Entry 4OHR (X-ray diffraction, 1.80 A resolution); this record covers chain A.

[Chain A]
Name: CMP/hydroxymethyl CMP hydrolase
Organism: Streptomyces rimofaciens
Reference sequence: B4Y381 (B4Y381_9ACTO); residues 1-170 here = UniProt positions 1-170
Sequence (190 residues; row label = number of the first residue in the row; numbers below 1 keep their minus sign (Met-19 is residue -19)):
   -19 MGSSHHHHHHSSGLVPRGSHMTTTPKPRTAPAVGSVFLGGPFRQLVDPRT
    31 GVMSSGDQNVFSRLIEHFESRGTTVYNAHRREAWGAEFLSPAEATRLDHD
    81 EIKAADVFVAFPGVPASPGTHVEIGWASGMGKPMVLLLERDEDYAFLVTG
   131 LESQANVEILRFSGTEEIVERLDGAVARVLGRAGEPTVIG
Not modelled in the structure: -19 to 11, 170
Construct notes: expression tag (-19 to 0)
Reported in the primary citation:
  - conformationally variable residues (side-chain flip): Arg23
  - catalytic residues: Glu103 (citing earlier work)
  - mutagenesis - E103A: abolished catalytic activity on hmCMP/CMP
  - mutagenesis - R23A, R23E, R23K, R23L, R23M, R23S: decreased catalytic activity on hmCMP
  - mutagenesis - R23A, R23E, R23L: abolished catalytic activity on CMP
  - mutagenesis - R23M, R23S: increased catalytic activity on CMP
  - mutagenesis - R23M (3.39-fold): increased binding to CMP

[Summary]
From the paper: the catalytic residue Glu103; R23A, R23E and R23K, among others, reduce catalytic activity on
hmCMP; 7 substitutions were tested in all.
Chain A is CMP/hydroxymethyl CMP hydrolase (Streptomyces rimofaciens); the structure, Crystal structure of
MilB from Streptomyces rimofaciens, was determined by X-ray diffraction (same publication as 4OHB).
